4M95 - chains A and B of the 3 polymer chains in the assembly; structure by X-ray diffraction, 1.72 A resolution.

[Chain A]
Molecule: Gag-Pol polyprotein
Source organism: Moloney murine leukemia virus isolate Shinnick
Notes: EC 3.4.23.-, 2.7.7.49, 2.7.7.7, 3.1.26.4
Reference sequence: P03355 (POL_MLVMS); residues 24-278 here correspond to UniProt positions 683-937 (UniProt number = residue number + 659)
Sequence (259 residues; each row starts with the number of its first residue; note: 23 numbers in that range are skipped by the numbering (no residue carries them; nothing is unmodelled there); numbers below 1 keep their minus sign (Gly-3 is residue -3)):
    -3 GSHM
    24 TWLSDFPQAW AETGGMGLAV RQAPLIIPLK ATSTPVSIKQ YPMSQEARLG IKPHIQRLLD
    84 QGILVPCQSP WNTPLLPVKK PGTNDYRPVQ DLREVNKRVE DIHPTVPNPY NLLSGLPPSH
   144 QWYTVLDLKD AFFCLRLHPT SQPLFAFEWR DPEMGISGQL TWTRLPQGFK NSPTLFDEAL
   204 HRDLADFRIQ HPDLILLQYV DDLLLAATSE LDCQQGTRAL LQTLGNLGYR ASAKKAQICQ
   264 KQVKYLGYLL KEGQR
Unresolved in the structure: -3 to 0, 103-105
Differences from the reference sequence: expression tag (-3 to 0)

[Chain B]
Molecule: 5' d(ATCCGTTA) 3'
Sequence (8 nucleotides; each row starts with the number of its first residue):
     1 ATCCGTTA

[How chain A and chain B interact]
Pairs across the interface - 7 pairs, chain A then chain B:
  Tyr64(A) with DA1(B), sugar contact; DT2(B), sugar contact
  Leu99(A) with DA1(B), base contact
  Arg116(A) with DA1(B), base contact; DT2(B), hydrogen bond to the base; DC3(B), hydrogen bond to the sugar
  Lys120(A) with DC4(B), salt bridge to the phosphate
Other interface residues (no listed pair), chain A (5 interface residues in all): Asp114

[Summary]
Chain A and chain B form an interface of 5 and 4 residues respectively, with 2 hydrogen bonds and 1 salt
bridge. Polar pairs include Arg116(A)-DT2(B), Arg116(A)-DC3(B) and Lys120(A)-DC4(B).
Here chain A is Gag-Pol polyprotein (Moloney murine leukemia virus isolate Shinnick) and chain B is 5'
d(ATCCGTTA) 3'. Entry 4M95 (d(ATCCGTTATAACGGAT)complexed with Moloney Murine Leukemia virus reverse
transcriptase catalytic fragment) was determined by X-ray diffraction, deposited together with 4M94.
